PDB entry 5GIJ | X-ray diffraction, 3.00 A resolution | chains B and D

== Chain B ==
Name: Leucine-rich repeat receptor-like protein kinase TDR
Organism: Arabidopsis thaliana
Notes: EC 2.7.11.1; fragment: extracellular domain
UniProt: Q9FII5 (TDR_ARATH); residues 31-631 here = UniProt positions 31-631
Chain sequence (607 residues; each row starts with the number of its first residue):
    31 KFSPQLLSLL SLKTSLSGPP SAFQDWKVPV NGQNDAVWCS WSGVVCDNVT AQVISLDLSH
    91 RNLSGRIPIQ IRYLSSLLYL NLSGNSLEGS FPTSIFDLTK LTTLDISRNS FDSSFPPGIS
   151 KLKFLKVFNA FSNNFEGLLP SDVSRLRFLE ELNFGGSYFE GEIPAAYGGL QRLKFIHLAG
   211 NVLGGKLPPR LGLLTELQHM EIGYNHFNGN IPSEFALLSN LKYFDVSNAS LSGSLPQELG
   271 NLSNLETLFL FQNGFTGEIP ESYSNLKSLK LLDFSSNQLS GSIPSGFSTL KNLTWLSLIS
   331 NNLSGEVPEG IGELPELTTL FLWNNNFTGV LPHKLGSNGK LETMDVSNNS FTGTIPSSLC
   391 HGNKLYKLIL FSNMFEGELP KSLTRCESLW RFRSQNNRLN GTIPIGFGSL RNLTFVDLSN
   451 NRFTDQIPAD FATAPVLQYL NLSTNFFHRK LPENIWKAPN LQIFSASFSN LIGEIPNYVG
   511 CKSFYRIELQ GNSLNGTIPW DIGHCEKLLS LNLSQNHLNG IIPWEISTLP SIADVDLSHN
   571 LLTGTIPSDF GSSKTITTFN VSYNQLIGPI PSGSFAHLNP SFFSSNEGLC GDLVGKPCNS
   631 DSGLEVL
Not modelled in the structure: 61-64
Disulfide bonds: Cys69-Cys76, Cys390-Cys416, Cys511-Cys535, Cys620-Cys628
Covalently attached groups: N-acetylglucosamine (NAG) linked to Asn111, Asn258, Asn271, Asn322, Asn356, Asn378, Asn430, Asn442, Asn471, Asn542; glycan linked to Asn525
Differences from the reference sequence: engineered mutation Ala259 (Cys in Q9FII5), Ser540 (Cys in Q9FII5); expression tag (632-637)
Reported in the primary citation:
  - mutagenesis - R421A/R423A: abolished signaling in response to TDIF
  - mutagenesis - C259A/C540S: unchanged binding to TDIF
  - mutagenesis - C259A/C540S: unchanged signaling in response to TDIF
  - specificity-determining residues: Arg421 (proposed by the authors, not directly observed)

== Chain D ==
Name: Peptide from CLAVATA3/ESR (CLE)-related protein 41
UniProt: Q84W98 (CLE41_ARATH); residues 1-12 here correspond to UniProt positions 88-99 (UniProt number = residue number + 87)
Chain sequence (12 residues; numbered 1 to 12; the number before each row is that of its first residue):
     1 HEVPSGPNPI SN
Modified residues: Pro4 (4-hydroxyproline; HYP); Pro7 (4-hydroxyproline; HYP)

== Chain B / chain D interface ==
Contacting residue pairs (32; chain B residue first):
  Phe161(B) with His1(D); Val3(D), hydrophobic
  Ser162(B) with His1(D), hydrogen bond (side chain-backbone)
  Gly186(B) with His1(D), hydrogen bond (backbone-side chain); Val3(D)
  Ser187(B) with His1(D)
  His207(B) with Val3(D)
  Ala209(B) with Val3(D)
  Gly210(B) with His1(D), hydrogen bond (backbone-side chain); Val3(D)
  Glu231(B) with Pro4(D); Ser5(D)
  Tyr234(B) with Pro4(D)
  Tyr253(B) with Gly6(D)
  Phe279(B) with Gly6(D); Pro7(D)
  Phe281(B) with Gly6(D); Asn8(D)
  Gln282(B) with Asn8(D), hydrogen bond
  Leu301(B) with Pro7(D)
  Asp303(B) with Pro7(D); Asn8(D), hydrogen bond (side chain-backbone)
  Ser305(B) with Asn8(D)
  Trp325(B) with Pro7(D)
  Trp353(B) with Ile10(D), hydrophobic; Asn12(D)
  Asp375(B) with Asn12(D), hydrogen bond
  Ser377(B) with Asn12(D)
  Lys397(B) with Ser11(D), hydrogen bond
  Ile399(B) with Asn12(D)
  Arg421(B) with Asn12(D), hydrogen bond (side chain-backbone)
  Arg423(B) with Asn12(D), hydrogen bond (side chain-backbone)
Also at the interface, not in a pair above, chain B (28 interface residues in all): Asn163, Tyr188, Asp255, Phe401
The authors on this interface:
  - pairs named by the authors: Phe161(B)-Val3(D) (hydrophobic contact), Ser162(B)-His1(D) (hydrogen bond), Ser187(B)-His1(D) (backbone contact), Gly210(B)-His1(D) (backbone contact), Asp255(B)-Gly6(D), Phe279(B)-Pro7(D) (hydrophobic contact), Phe279(B)-Gly6(D), Phe281(B)-Gly6(D), Leu301(B)-Pro7(D) (hydrophobic contact), Trp325(B)-Pro7(D) (hydrophobic contact), Arg421(B)-Asn12(D) (hydrogen bond), Arg423(B)-Asn12(D) (hydrogen bond)
  - interface residues, chain B: Asp255(B), Phe279(B), Phe281(B), Trp325(B)
  - hot spots on chain B (mutagenesis) - D255E: decreased binding to Peptide from CLAVATA3/ESR (CLE)-related protein 41 (chain D)

== Summary ==
28 residues of chain B and 10 residues of chain D are in contact; the contacts include 9 hydrogen bonds. Polar
contacts include Ser162(B)-His1(D), Gly186(B)-His1(D) and Gly210(B)-His1(D). The paper describes hydrophobic
contacts between Phe161(B) and Val3(D), Phe279(B) and Pro7(D) and Leu301(B) and Pro7(D) among others; hydrogen
bonds between Ser162(B) and His1(D), Arg421(B) and Asn12(D) and Arg423(B) and Asn12(D); backbone contacts
between Ser187(B) and His1(D) and Gly210(B) and His1(D). The paper reports that R421A/R423A of chain B abolish
signaling in response to TDIF; interface residues Asp255(B), Phe279(B) and Phe281(B) among others; 3
substitutions were tested in all.
Chain B is Leucine-rich repeat receptor-like protein kinase TDR (Arabidopsis thaliana) and chain D is Peptide
from CLAVATA3/ESR (CLE)-related protein 41; the structure, Crystal structure of TDR-TDIF complex, was
determined by X-ray diffraction.
